Entry 6LKL (X-ray diffraction, 2.21 A resolution); this record covers chain A.

[Chain A]
Protein: ABC transporter, solute-binding protein
Organism: Staphylococcus aureus
Reference sequence: X5DVD1 (X5DVD1_STAAU); residue numbers follow UniProt; this construct covers 29-322
Sequence (294 residues; numbered 29 to 322; the number before each row is that of its first residue):
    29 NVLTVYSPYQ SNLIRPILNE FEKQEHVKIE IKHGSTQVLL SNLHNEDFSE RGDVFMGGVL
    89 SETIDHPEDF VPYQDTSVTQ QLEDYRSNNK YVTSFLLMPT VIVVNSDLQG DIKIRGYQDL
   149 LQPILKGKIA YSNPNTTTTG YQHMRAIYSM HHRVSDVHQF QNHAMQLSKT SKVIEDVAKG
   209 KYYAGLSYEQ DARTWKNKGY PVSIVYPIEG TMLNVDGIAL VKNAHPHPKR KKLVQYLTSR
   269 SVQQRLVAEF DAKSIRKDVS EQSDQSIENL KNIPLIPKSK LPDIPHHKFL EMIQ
Small-molecule neighbours: malonic acid (MLA): Pro36, Ser63, Thr64, Thr164, Thr165, Thr166, Thr167, Thr198
What the authors report for this chain:
  - mutagenesis - R43A, E50A: abolished growth
  - specificity-determining residues: Tyr216 (proposed by the authors, not directly observed)

[In short]
Ligands of chain A: malonic acid. The paper reports that R43A and E50A abolish growth; the specificity
determinant Tyr216.
Chain A is ABC transporter, solute-binding protein (Staphylococcus aureus); the structure, Two-component
system protein mediate signal transduction, was determined by X-ray diffraction together with 6LKH, 6LKG,
6LKI, 6LKJ and 6LKK from the same study.
